Entry 2WLG (X-ray diffraction, 1.90 A resolution); this record covers chains A and C of the 3 polymer chains in the assembly.

# Chain A (and C)
Molecule: Polysialic acid O-acetyltransferase
Organism: Neisseria meningitidis serogroup y
Notes: chain C of this document is another copy of the same molecule, construct and numbering; everything in this record applies to it too
Reference sequence: Q93S40 (Q93S40_NEIME); residues 1-215 here = UniProt positions 1-215
Chain sequence (215 residues; row label = number of the first residue in the row):
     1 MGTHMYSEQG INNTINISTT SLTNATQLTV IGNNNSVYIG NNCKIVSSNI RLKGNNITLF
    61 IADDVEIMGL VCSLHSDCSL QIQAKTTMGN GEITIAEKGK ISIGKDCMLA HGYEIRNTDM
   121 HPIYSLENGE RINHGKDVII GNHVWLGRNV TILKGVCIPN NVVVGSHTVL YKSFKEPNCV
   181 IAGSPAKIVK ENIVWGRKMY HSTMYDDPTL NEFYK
Disordered / not traced: 1-4 (chain C: 1-5)
Sequence notes: engineered mutation Ile67 (Asn in Q93S40)
UniProt features mapped onto this chain:
  - binding site (acetyl-CoA): Asp119 to His121, Arg148, Lys154, Ser166, Tyr171, Lys172, Lys190
  - mutagenesis: His121 (H121A: Reduces activity 50-fold), Trp145 (W145A: Reduces activity 56-fold), Tyr171 (Y171A: Reduces activity 48-fold)
Ligand contacts: S-(2-oxopropyl)-coenzyme A (SOP; [(2R,3S,4R,5R)-5-(6-amino-9H-purin-9-yl)-4-hydroxy-3-(phosphonooxy)tetrahydrofuran-2-yl]methyl (3R)-3-hydroxy-2,2-dimethyl-4-oxo-4-{[3-oxo-3-({2-[(2-oxopropyl)thio]ethyl}amino)propyl]amino}butyl dihydrogen diphosphate): Arg116, Asp119, His121, Ile123, Ile132, Asn133, Leu153, Lys154, Tyr171, Lys172, Ser184, Pro185
From the paper describing this entry:
  - binding site for S-(2-oxopropyl)-coenzyme A: Met108, Ala110
  - catalytic residues: His121, Trp145, Arg197 (proposed by the authors, not directly observed)
  - mutagenesis - H121A, W145A, Y171A: decreased catalytic activity

# Interface between chain A and chain C
Residue-residue contacts (48):
  Glu92(A) - Arg148(C)  salt bridge
  Glu97(A) - Met199(C)
  Glu114(A) - Asn149(C)
  Glu114(A) - His167(C)  salt bridge
  Arg116(A) - Arg148(C)
  Thr118(A) - Met199(C)
  Asp119(A) - Trp145(C)
  Met120(A) - Met199(C)
  His121(A) - Met108(C)
  His121(A) - Trp145(C)
  His121(A) - Gly196(C)
  His121(A) - Arg197(C)  hydrogen bond (side chain-backbone)
  His121(A) - Met199(C)
  Pro122(A) - Trp195(C)
  Pro122(A) - Gly196(C)  hydrogen bond (backbone-backbone)
  Pro122(A) - Arg197(C)
  Pro122(A) - Lys198(C)
  Pro122(A) - Met199(C)
  Ile123(A) - Trp145(C)  hydrophobic
  Ile123(A) - Ile193(C)  hydrophobic
  Ile123(A) - Val194(C)
  Tyr124(A) - Ile193(C)
  Tyr124(A) - Val194(C)  hydrogen bond (backbone-backbone)
  Tyr124(A) - Lys198(C)
  Tyr124(A) - His201(C)
  Tyr124(A) - Thr203(C)
  Tyr124(A) - Met204(C)
  Tyr124(A) - Leu210(C)  hydrophobic
  Ser125(A) - Asn192(C)
  Leu126(A) - Asn192(C)  hydrogen bond (backbone-backbone)
  Leu126(A) - Ile193(C)
  Leu126(A) - Val194(C)  hydrophobic
  Leu126(A) - Met204(C)  hydrophobic
  Leu126(A) - Tyr214(C)  hydrophobic
  Asn128(A) - Tyr205(C)
  Gly129(A) - Thr203(C)
  Gly129(A) - Met204(C)  hydrogen bond (backbone-backbone)
  Gly129(A) - Tyr205(C)
  Arg131(A) - Met199(C)
  Ile132(A) - Lys190(C)
  Ile132(A) - Ile193(C)  hydrophobic
  Thr151(A) - His167(C)  hydrogen bond
  Leu153(A) - Ser166(C)
  Tyr171(A) - Gly165(C)
  Tyr171(A) - Ser166(C)
  Tyr171(A) - Ala182(C)
  Ser184(A) - Gly183(C)
  Ser184(A) - Ser184(C)  hydrogen bond (side chain-backbone)
Also at the interface, not in a pair above, chain A (25 interface residues in all): Ala96, Glu127, Glu130, Val169
Also at the interface, not in a pair above, chain C (30 interface residues in all): Val163, Asn178, Val180, Ser202, Phe213

# Summary
Chain A and chain C form an interface of 25 and 30 residues respectively, with 7 hydrogen bonds and 2 salt
bridges. Polar contacts include Glu92(A)-Arg148(C), Glu114(A)-His167(C) and His121(A)-Arg197(C). Ligands of
chain A: S-(2-oxopropyl)-coenzyme A. The paper reports catalytic residues His121(A), Trp145(A) and Arg197(A);
H121A, W145A and Y171A of chain A reduce catalytic activity.
Both chains are Polysialic acid O-acetyltransferase (Neisseria meningitidis serogroup y). Entry 2WLG
(Crystallographic analysis of the polysialic acid O-acetyltransferase OatWY) was determined by X-ray
diffraction (same publication as 2WLD, 2WLC, 2WLE and 2WLF).
